PDB entry 6NYQ | X-ray diffraction, 1.85 A resolution | chains L and C of the 3 polymer chains in the assembly

== Chain L ==
Molecule: 1H3 Fab light chain
From: Mus musculus
Notes: antibody fragment or engineered binder
Chain sequence (214 residues; each row starts with the number of its first residue):
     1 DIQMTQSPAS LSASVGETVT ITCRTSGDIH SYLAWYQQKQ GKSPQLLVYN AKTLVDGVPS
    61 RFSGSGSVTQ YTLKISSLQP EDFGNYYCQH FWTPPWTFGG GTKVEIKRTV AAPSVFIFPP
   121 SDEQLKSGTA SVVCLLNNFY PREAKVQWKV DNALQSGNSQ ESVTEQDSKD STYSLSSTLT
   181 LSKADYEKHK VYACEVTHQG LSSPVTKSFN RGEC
Disordered / not traced: 213-214
Cystine bridges: Cys23-Cys88, Cys134-Cys194

== Chain C ==
Molecule: Glycosylated lysosomal membrane protein
From: Mus musculus
Reference sequence: Q9JHJ3 (GLMP_MOUSE); residue numbers follow UniProt; this construct covers 1-404
Chain sequence (404 residues; each row starts with the number of its first residue):
     1 MFRCWGPHWG WVPCAPTPWL LLSLLVCSAP FGLQGEETRQ VSMEVISGWP NPQNLLHIRA
    61 VGSNSTLHYV WSSLGPPAVV LVATNTTQSV LSVNWSLLLS PDPAGALMVL PKSSIQFSSA
   121 LVFTRLLEFD STNASEGAQP PGKPYPPYSL AKFSWNNITN SLDLANLSAD FQGRPVDDPT
   181 GAFANGSLTF KVQAFSRSGR PAQPPRLLHT ADVCQLEVAL VGASPRGNHS LFGLEVATLG
   241 QGPDCPSVNE RNSIDDEYAP AVFQLNQLLW GSSPSGFMQW RPVAFSEEER ARESALPCQA
   301 STLHSTLASS LPHSPIVQAF FGSQNNFCAF NLTFGAPTGP GYWDQYYLCW SMLLGMGFPP
   361 VDIFSPLVLG IMAVALGAPG LMFLGGGLFL LLRHRRYSEY QSIN
Disordered / not traced: 1-36, 251-258, 364-404
Cystine bridges: Cys245-Cys328
Ion coordination: Na+ site 1: Leu74, Pro76, Ser314; Na+ site 2: Glu128, Tyr148, Ser224; Na+ site 3: Ser286, Gly341, Tyr342
Small-molecule neighbours:
  - N-acetylglucosamine (NAG; 2-acetamido-2-deoxy-beta-D-glucopyranose), molecule 1: Glu37, Ser63, Asn64
  - N-acetylglucosamine (NAG), molecule 2: Ser47, Gly48, Pro52, Gln53, Asn54, Asn157, Thr159
  - N-acetylglucosamine (NAG), molecule 3: Asn85, Ser113, Gln116
  - N-acetylglucosamine (NAG), molecule 4: Leu127, Phe129, Pro140, Pro144, Glu235, Ser301, His304, Ala329, Phe330, Asn331
UniProt features mapped onto this chain:
  - motif: Tyr400 to Asn404 (Lysosomal targeting motif)
  - glycosylation (N-linked (GlcNAc...) asparagine): Asn64, Asn85, Asn94, Asn133, Asn157, Asn166, Asn185, Asn228, Asn331

== Chain L / chain C interface ==
Contacting residue pairs (18; chain L residue first):
  His30(L) with His313(C); Gln318(C), hydrogen bond (backbone-side chain); Ser323(C), hydrogen bond (backbone-side chain)
  Ser31(L) with Ser323(C)
  Tyr32(L) with Ala308(C); Ser323(C); Gln324(C), hydrogen bond (side chain-backbone); Asn325(C)
  Asn50(L) with Ser323(C)
  Ser67(L) with Pro101(C)
  Val68(L) with Pro101(C), hydrophobic
  Phe91(L) with Asn325(C), hydrogen bond (backbone-side chain)
  Trp92(L) with Ala308(C), hydrophobic; Ser309(C), hydrogen bond (backbone-side chain)
  Thr93(L) with Ser309(C), hydrogen bond (backbone-side chain)
  Pro94(L) with Leu307(C), hydrophobic
  Trp96(L) with Leu307(C), hydrophobic; Asn325(C)
Also at the interface, not in a pair above, chain C (10 interface residues in all): Asp102

== Summary ==
11 residues of chain L and 10 residues of chain C are in contact; the contacts include 6 hydrogen bonds. Polar
contacts include His30(L)-Gln318(C), His30(L)-Ser323(C) and Tyr32(L)-Gln324(C). Ligands of chain C:
N-acetylglucosamine. Covalently linked N-acetylglucosamine: at Asn85(C), Asn157(C) and Asn331(C).
Here chain L is 1H3 Fab light chain and chain C is Glycosylated lysosomal membrane protein, both from Mus
musculus. Entry 6NYQ (Crystal structure of glycosylated lysosomal membrane protein (GLMP) luminal domain bound
to a Fab fragment) was determined by X-ray diffraction.
